8VRN - chains A and B of the 9 polymer chains in the assembly; structure by electron microscopy, 2.57 A resolution.

# Chain A
Name: Gamma-aminobutyric acid receptor subunit beta-2
From: Homo sapiens
UniProtKB: P47870 (GBRB2_HUMAN); residues 1-307 here correspond to UniProt positions 25-331 (UniProt number = residue number + 24)
Chain sequence (364 residues; row label = number of the first residue in the row):
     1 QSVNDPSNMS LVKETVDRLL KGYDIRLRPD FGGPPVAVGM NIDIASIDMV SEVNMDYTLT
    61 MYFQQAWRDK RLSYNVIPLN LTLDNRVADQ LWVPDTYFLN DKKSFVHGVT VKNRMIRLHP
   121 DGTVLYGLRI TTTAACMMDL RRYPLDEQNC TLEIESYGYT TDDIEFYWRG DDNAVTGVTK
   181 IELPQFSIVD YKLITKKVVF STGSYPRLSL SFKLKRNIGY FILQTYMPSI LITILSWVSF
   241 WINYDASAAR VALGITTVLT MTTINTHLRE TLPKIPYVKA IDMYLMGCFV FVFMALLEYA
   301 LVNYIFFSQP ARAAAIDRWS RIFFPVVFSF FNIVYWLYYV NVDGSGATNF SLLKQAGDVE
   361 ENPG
Not modelled in the structure: 1-6, 341-364
Construct notes: linker (308-315)
Disulfide bonds: Cys136-Cys150
Covalently attached groups: N-acetylglucosamine (NAG) linked to Asn149
Small-molecule neighbours:
  - A1ADN (3-(4-methylphenyl)-2-phenylquinazolin-4(3H)-one): Thr262, Asn265, Asp282, Leu285, Met286, Phe289
  - gamma-amino-butanoic acid (ABU): Tyr97, Glu155, Ser156, Tyr157, Phe200, Thr202, Tyr205
  - phosphatidylethanolamine (PTY): Pro276, Tyr277, Val278, Met283, Met286, Gly287, Val290, Phe291, Phe330, Phe331, Val334, Tyr335, Tyr338, Tyr339
Curated features (UniProtKB/Swiss-Prot):
  - binding site (histamine): Tyr97, Ser156, Tyr157, Thr202
  - binding site (4-aminobutanoate): Tyr157, Thr202
  - glycosylation (N-linked (GlcNAc...) asparagine): Asn8, Asn80, Asn149
What the authors report for this chain:
  - conformationally variable residues (side-chain flip): Arg269

# Chain B
Name: Gamma-aminobutyric acid receptor subunit alpha-1
From: Homo sapiens
UniProtKB: P14867 (GBRA1_HUMAN); residues 1-312 here correspond to UniProt positions 28-339 (UniProt number = residue number + 27)
Chain sequence (358 residues; row label = number of the first residue in the row):
     1 QPSLQDELKD NTTVFTRILD RLLDGYDNRL RPGLGERVTE VKTDIFVTSF GPVSDHDMEY
    61 TIDVFFRQSW KDERLKFKGP MTVLRLNNLM ASKIWTPDTF FHNGKKSVAH NMTMPNKLLR
   121 ITEDGTLLYT MRLTVRAECP MHLEDFPMDA HACPLKFGSY AYTRAEVVYE WTREPARSVV
   181 VAEDGSRLNQ YDLLGQTVDS GIVQSSTGEY VVMTTHFHLK RKIGYFVIQT YLPCIMTVIL
   241 SQVSFWLNRE SVPARTVFGV TTVLTMTTLS ISARNSLPKV AYATAMDWFI AVCYAFVFSA
   301 LIEFATVNYF TKSQPARAAK IDRLSRIAFP LLFGIFNLVY WATYLNREPQ LKAPTPHQ
Not modelled in the structure: 1-9, 348-358
Construct notes: linker (313-319)
Disulfide bonds: Cys139-Cys153
Covalently attached groups: glycan linked to Asn111
Small-molecule neighbours:
  - A1ADN (3-(4-methylphenyl)-2-phenylquinazolin-4(3H)-one): Ile228, Gln229, Leu232, Pro233, Met236, Thr237, Thr265, Leu269
  - gamma-amino-butanoic acid (ABU): Phe65, Arg67, Leu118, Thr130
  - phosphatidylethanolamine (PTY): Lys222, Ile223, Gly224, Val227, Ile228, Leu232, Ile235, Ile239, Pro330, Phe333, Gly334, Asn337, Trp341
  - Q3G (O-[(R)-[(2S)-2-(hexadecanoyloxy)-3-(octadecanoyloxy)propoxy](hydroxy)phosphoryl]-D-serine): Ile302, Thr306, Tyr309, Phe310, Arg317
Curated features (UniProtKB/Swiss-Prot):
  - binding site (4-aminobutanoate): Arg67, Thr130
  - binding site (3alpha-hydroxy-5alpha-pregnan-11,20-dione): Trp246
  - glycosylation (N-linked (GlcNAc...) asparagine): Asn11, Asn111

# Interface between chain A and chain B
Pairs across the interface (89; chain A residue first):
  Asp24(A) - Thr16(B)  hydrogen bond
  Ile25(A) - Leu89(B)  hydrophobic
  Arg26(A) - Thr16(B)
  Arg26(A) - Leu19(B)
  Arg26(A) - Asp20(B)  salt bridge
  Arg26(A) - Leu23(B)
  Arg26(A) - Leu89(B)
  Leu27(A) - Thr12(B)
  Leu27(A) - Thr16(B)
  Leu27(A) - Leu19(B)  hydrophobic
  Phe31(A) - Phe15(B)  hydrophobic
  Phe31(A) - Met81(B)  hydrophobic
  Phe31(A) - Arg85(B)
  Gly32(A) - Met81(B)
  Met55(A) - Asn189(B)
  Val93(A) - Met114(B)  hydrophobic
  Pro94(A) - Met114(B)
  Thr96(A) - Met112(B)
  Thr96(A) - Thr113(B)  hydrogen bond (backbone-backbone)
  Thr96(A) - Met114(B)
  Tyr97(A) - Phe65(B)
  Tyr97(A) - Met112(B)
  Tyr97(A) - Asn116(B)
  Tyr97(A) - Arg132(B)
  Phe98(A) - Met112(B)  hydrophobic
  Phe98(A) - Arg132(B)  hydrogen bond (backbone-side chain)
  Leu99(A) - Phe65(B)  hydrophobic
  Leu99(A) - Arg132(B)  hydrogen bond (backbone-side chain)
  Asn100(A) - Arg187(B)
  Asp101(A) - Arg132(B)  salt bridge
  Lys102(A) - His110(B)
  Lys102(A) - Arg187(B)
  Ser104(A) - Met112(B)
  Phe105(A) - Met112(B)
  Val106(A) - Met112(B)
  Leu128(A) - Thr113(B)
  Ile130(A) - Met112(B)  hydrophobic
  Ile130(A) - Thr113(B)
  Ala135(A) - Arg187(B)
  Met137(A) - Ser186(B)
  Met137(A) - Arg187(B)
  Tyr157(A) - Phe65(B)
  Tyr157(A) - Asn116(B)
  Tyr157(A) - Lys117(B)
  Tyr157(A) - Leu118(B)
  Tyr157(A) - Thr130(B)
  Tyr157(A) - Met131(B)  hydrogen bond (side chain-backbone)
  Tyr157(A) - Arg132(B)  hydrogen bond (side chain-backbone)
  Gly158(A) - Arg120(B)  hydrogen bond (backbone-side chain)
  Tyr159(A) - Asn87(B)
  Thr160(A) - Arg120(B)
  Asp162(A) - Arg85(B)  salt bridge
  Asp163(A) - Arg85(B)  salt bridge
  Phe200(A) - Phe46(B)  hydrophobic
  Phe200(A) - Phe65(B)  hydrophobic
  Thr202(A) - Arg67(B)
  Thr202(A) - Arg120(B)  hydrogen bond (backbone-side chain)
  Tyr205(A) - Leu118(B)
  Tyr205(A) - Arg120(B)  hydrogen bond
  Ser247(A) - Ser251(B)  hydrogen bond
  Val251(A) - Ala254(B)
  Val251(A) - Val257(B)  hydrophobic
  Val251(A) - Phe258(B)  hydrophobic
  Ile255(A) - Phe258(B)  hydrophobic
  Ile255(A) - Thr261(B)
  Leu259(A) - Thr265(B)
  Asn265(A) - Gln229(B)
  Arg269(A) - Gln229(B)
  Arg269(A) - Ser272(B)  hydrogen bond
  Lys274(A) - Tyr225(B)
  Lys274(A) - Ser276(B)  hydrogen bond (side chain-backbone)
  Ile275(A) - Tyr225(B)
  Pro276(A) - Asn189(B)
  Pro276(A) - Lys222(B)
  Pro276(A) - Gly224(B)
  Pro276(A) - Tyr225(B)
  Met286(A) - Ile228(B)  hydrophobic
  Phe289(A) - Met236(B)  hydrophobic
  Phe293(A) - Ile239(B)  hydrophobic
  Phe293(A) - Leu240(B)  hydrophobic
  Leu296(A) - Leu240(B)  hydrophobic
  Leu296(A) - Phe258(B)  hydrophobic
  Ala300(A) - Val243(B)  hydrophobic
  Asn303(A) - Leu247(B)
  Asn303(A) - Asn248(B)  hydrogen bond
  Tyr304(A) - Trp246(B)
  Tyr304(A) - Arg326(B)
  Phe307(A) - Asn248(B)
  Phe307(A) - Glu250(B)
Interface residues without a listed pair, chain A (57 interface residues in all): Phe63, Gln65, Asp95, Ser201, Ala248, Pro273, Asp282, Tyr299
Interface residues without a listed pair, chain B (58 interface residues in all): Thr48, Leu84, Leu86, Leu128, Arg173, Leu188, Gln190, Pro253, Leu264

# Overview
57 residues of chain A and 58 residues of chain B are in contact; the contacts include 13 hydrogen bonds and 4
salt bridges. Polar contacts include Arg26(A)-Asp20(B), Asp101(A)-Arg132(B) and Asp162(A)-Arg85(B).
Gamma-amino-butanoic acid and compound A1ADN are bound between chain A and chain B. Chain A binds
phosphatidylethanolamine. From the paper: conformational variability at Arg269(A).
Chain A is Gamma-aminobutyric acid receptor subunit beta-2 and chain B is Gamma-aminobutyric acid receptor
subunit alpha-1, both from Homo sapiens; the structure, Human GABAA receptor alpha1-beta2-gamma2 subtype in
complex with GABA plus PPTQ, was determined by electron microscopy, deposited together with 8VQY.
